6XGQ - chains B and c of the 14 polymer chains in the assembly; structure by electron microscopy, 3.80 A resolution.

# Chain B
Protein: YSD1_17
Source organism: Bacteriophage sp
UniProtKB: A0A498U580 (A0A498U580_9VIRU); residue numbers follow UniProt; this construct covers 1-354
Amino-acid sequence (354 residues; row label = number of the first residue in the row):
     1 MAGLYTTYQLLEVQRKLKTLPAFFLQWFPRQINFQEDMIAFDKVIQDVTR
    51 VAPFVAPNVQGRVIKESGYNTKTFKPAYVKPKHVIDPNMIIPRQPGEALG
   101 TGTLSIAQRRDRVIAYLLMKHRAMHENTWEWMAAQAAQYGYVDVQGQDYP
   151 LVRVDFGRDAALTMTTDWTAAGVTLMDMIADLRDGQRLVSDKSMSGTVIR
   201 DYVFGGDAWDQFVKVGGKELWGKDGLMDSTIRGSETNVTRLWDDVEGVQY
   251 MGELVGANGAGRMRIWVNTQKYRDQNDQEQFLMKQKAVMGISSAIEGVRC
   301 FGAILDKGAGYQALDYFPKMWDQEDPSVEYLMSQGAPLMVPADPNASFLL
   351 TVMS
Unresolved in the structure: 1

# Chain c
Protein: YSD1_16
Source organism: Bacteriophage sp
UniProtKB: A0A498TZZ8 (A0A498TZZ8_9VIRU); residues 1-139 here = UniProt positions 1-139
Amino-acid sequence (139 residues; numbered 1 to 139; the number before each row is that of its first residue):
     1 MNLLTMMAATSLPNYLAGNGDLGSWEPTQIFAGEADIVTEGGAAGADIEI
    51 YQVIAKNAAGAMVPHDPTATTGTSPDEVPAPQSVAIGIAAQPAKSGQNVP
   101 YYIGGVFNHAALGWHASLDTLAKRQAVFDRTNIHIGNLY
Unresolved in the structure: 1-9, 71-76

# How chain B and chain c interact
Pairs across the interface - 9 pairs, chain B then chain c:
  A56(B) with Q91(c)
  N58(B) with A90(c); Q91(c); Y102(c)
  V59(B) with T39(c); P100(c), hydrophobic
  Q60(B) with I37(c), hydrogen bond (side chain-backbone); T39(c), hydrogen bond (backbone-side chain)
  R62(B) with G41(c)
Also at the interface, not in a pair above, chain c (9 interface residues in all): V38, Y51

# In short
5 residues of chain B and 9 residues of chain c are in contact, with 2 hydrogen bonds. Polar pairs include
Q60(B)-I37(c) and Q60(B)-T39(c).
Chain B is YSD1_17 and chain c is YSD1_16, both from Bacteriophage sp; the structure, YSD1 bacteriophage
capsid, was determined by electron microscopy together with 6XGP and 6XGR from the same study.
